1Z48 - chains A and B; structure by X-ray diffraction, 1.80 A resolution.

# Chain A (and B)
Molecule: Probable NADH-dependent flavin oxidoreductase yqjM
From: Bacillus subtilis
Notes: EC 1.-.-.-; chain B of this document is another copy of the same molecule, construct and numbering; everything in this record applies to it too
UniProt: P54550 (NAMA_BACSU); residue numbers follow UniProt; this construct covers 1-338
Sequence (338 residues; row label = number of the first residue in the row):
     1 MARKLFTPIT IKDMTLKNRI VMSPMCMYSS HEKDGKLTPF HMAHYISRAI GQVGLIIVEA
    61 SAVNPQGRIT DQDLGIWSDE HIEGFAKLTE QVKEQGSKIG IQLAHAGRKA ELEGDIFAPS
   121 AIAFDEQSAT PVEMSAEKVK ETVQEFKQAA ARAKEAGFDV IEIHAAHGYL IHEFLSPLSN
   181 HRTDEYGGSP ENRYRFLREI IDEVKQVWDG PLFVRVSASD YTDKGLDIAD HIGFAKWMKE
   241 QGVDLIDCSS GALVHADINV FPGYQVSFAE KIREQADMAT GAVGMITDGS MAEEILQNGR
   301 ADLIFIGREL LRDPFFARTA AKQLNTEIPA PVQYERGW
Unresolved in the structure: 1
Sequence notes: modified residue (1, 14, 22, 25, 27, 42, 134, 238, 278, 285, 291)
Modified residues: Mse-1 (selenomethionine); Mse-14, Mse-22, Mse-25, Mse-27, Mse-42, Mse-134, Mse-238, Mse-278, Mse-285, Mse-291 (selenomethionine; parent Met)
Small-molecule neighbours: FMN (flavin mononucleotide): Ser-23, Pro-24, Mse-25, Cys-26, Glu-59, Ala-60, Gln-102, His-164, His-167, Arg-215, Ser-249, Val-283, Gly-284, Mse-285, Ile-286, Phe-305, Ile-306, Gly-307, Arg-308

# How chain A and chain B interact
Residue-residue contacts - 39 pairs, chain A then chain B:
  Mse-27(A) with Gln-333(B); Tyr-334(B)
  Ser-29(A) with Gln-333(B), hydrogen bond
  Pro-39(A) with Gln-91(B)
  Phe-40(A) with Ile-50(B), hydrophobic; Gln-95(B); Gln-333(B)
  Ala-43(A) with Ile-46(B), hydrophobic
  His-44(A) with Tyr-334(B)
  Ile-46(A) with Ala-43(B), hydrophobic
  Ser-47(A) with Ser-47(B)
  Arg-48(A) with Phe-315(B); Tyr-334(B), hydrogen bond
  Ile-50(A) with Phe-40(B), hydrophobic
  Gln-91(A) with Pro-39(B)
  Gln-95(A) with Phe-40(B)
  Arg-308(A) with Arg-336(B)
  Leu-311(A) with Phe-315(B); Tyr-334(B); Trp-338(B), hydrogen bond (backbone-side chain)
  Arg-312(A) with Phe-315(B); Arg-318(B); Gly-337(B), hydrogen bond (side chain-backbone)
  Pro-314(A) with Phe-315(B), hydrophobic
  Phe-315(A) with Arg-48(B); Leu-311(B); Arg-312(B); Pro-314(B), hydrophobic
  Arg-318(A) with Arg-312(B)
  Gln-333(A) with Mse-27(B); Ser-29(B), hydrogen bond; Phe-40(B)
  Tyr-334(A) with Mse-27(B); His-44(B), hydrogen bond; Arg-48(B), hydrogen bond; Leu-311(B)
  Arg-336(A) with Arg-308(B)
  Gly-337(A) with Arg-312(B), hydrogen bond (backbone-side chain)
  Trp-338(A) with Leu-311(B), hydrogen bond (side chain-backbone)
Other interface residues (no listed pair), chain B (24 interface residues in all): Tyr-28

# Overview
Chain A and chain B form an interface of 23 and 24 residues respectively; the contacts include 9 hydrogen
bonds. Among the polar pairs are Ser-29(A)/Gln-333(B), Arg-48(A)/Tyr-334(B) and Leu-311(A)/Trp-338(B). Ligands
of chain A: flavin mononucleotide.
Chain A and chain B are both Probable NADH-dependent flavin oxidoreductase yqjM (Bacillus subtilis); the
structure, Crystal structure of reduced YqjM from Bacillus subtilis, was determined by X-ray diffraction,
deposited together with 1Z41, 1Z42 and 1Z44.
